PDB entry 5ADU | X-ray diffraction, 1.10 A resolution | chains S and T of the 4 polymer chains in the assembly

Chain S (and T):
Protein: Hydrogenase-1 small chain
Organism: Escherichia coli str. K-12 substr. MC4100
Notes: EC 1.12.99.6; chain T of this document is another copy of the same molecule, construct and numbering; everything in this record applies to it too
UniProt: P69739 (MBHS_ECOLI); residues 1-327 here correspond to UniProt positions 46-372 (UniProt number = residue number + 45)
Amino-acid sequence (335 residues; each row starts with the number of its first residue):
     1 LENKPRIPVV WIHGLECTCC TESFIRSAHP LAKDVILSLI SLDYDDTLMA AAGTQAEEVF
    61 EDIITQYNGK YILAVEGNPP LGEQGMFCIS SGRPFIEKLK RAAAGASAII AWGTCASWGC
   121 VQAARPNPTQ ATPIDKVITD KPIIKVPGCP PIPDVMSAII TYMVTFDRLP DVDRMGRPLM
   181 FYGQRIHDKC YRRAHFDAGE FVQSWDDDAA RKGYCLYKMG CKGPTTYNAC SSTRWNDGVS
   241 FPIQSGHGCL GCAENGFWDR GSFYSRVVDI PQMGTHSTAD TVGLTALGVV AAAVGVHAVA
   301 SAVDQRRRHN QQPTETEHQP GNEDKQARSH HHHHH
Disordered / not traced: 1-3, 267-335 (chain T: 1-3, 268-335)
Construct notes: expression tag (328-335)
Metal / ion sites: fe4-s3 cluster Fe: Cys17, Cys19, Cys20, Cys115, Cys120, Cys149; 4Fe-4S cluster Fe: His187, Cys190, Cys215, Cys221; 3Fe-4S cluster Fe: Cys230, Cys249, Cys252
Small-molecule neighbours:
  - 3Fe-4S cluster (F3S): Ile186, Thr226, Asn228, Cys230, Trp235, Phe241, Pro242, Cys249, Leu250, Gly251, Cys252, Ala253
  - fe4-s3 cluster (SF3): Glu16, Cys17, Thr18, Cys19, Cys20, Thr21, Glu76, Gly113, Thr114, Cys115, Cys120, Gly148, Cys149, Pro150
  - 4Fe-4S cluster (SF4): Ile186, His187, Cys190, Arg192, Arg193, Phe196, Cys215, Leu216, Tyr217, Cys221, Gly223, Pro224, Ile243
Curated features (UniProtKB/Swiss-Prot):
  - binding site ([4Fe-4S] cluster): Cys17, Cys20, Cys115, Cys149, His187, Cys190, Cys215, Cys221
  - binding site ([3Fe-4S] cluster): Cys230, Cys249, Cys252

Interface between chain S and chain T:
Residue-residue contacts - 31 pairs, chain S then chain T:
  Gln184(S) with Lys212(T), hydrogen bond (side chain-backbone)
  His187(S) with Ala194(T)
  Asp188(S) with Ala194(T); His195(T)
  Lys189(S) with Tyr191(T); His195(T), hydrogen bond; Lys212(T), hydrogen bond (side chain-backbone); Gly213(T)
  Cys190(S) with Cys190(T); Tyr191(T)
  Tyr191(S) with Lys189(T); Cys190(T); Tyr191(T), hydrophobic; Ser232(T)
  Arg193(S) with Ala194(T); Asp197(T), salt bridge
  Ala194(S) with His187(T); Asp188(T); Arg193(T)
  His195(S) with Asp188(T); Lys189(T), hydrogen bond
  Asp197(S) with Arg193(T); Asp197(T)
  Lys212(S) with Gln184(T), hydrogen bond (backbone-side chain); Lys189(T), hydrogen bond (backbone-side chain)
  Gly213(S) with Lys189(T)
  Ser232(S) with Tyr191(T)
  Arg234(S) with Ser232(T); Arg234(T); Gln244(T)
  Gly238(S) with Arg234(T), hydrogen bond (backbone-side chain)
Other interface residues (no listed pair), chain S (17 interface residues in all): Ser231, Gln244
Other interface residues (no listed pair), chain T (16 interface residues in all): Ser231

Summary:
Chain S and chain T form an interface of 17 and 16 residues respectively, with 7 hydrogen bonds and 1 salt
bridge. Among the polar pairs are Arg193(S)-Asp197(T), Gln184(S)-Lys212(T) and Lys189(S)-His195(T). Bound to
chain S: 4Fe-4S cluster, 3Fe-4S cluster and fe4-s3 cluster.
Both chains are Hydrogenase-1 small chain (Escherichia coli str. K-12 substr. MC4100). Entry 5ADU (The
Mechanism of Hydrogen Activation by NiFe-hydrogenases) was determined by X-ray diffraction together with 5A4F,
5A4I, 5A4M and 4UE3 from the same study.
